Entry 7KN5 (X-ray diffraction, 1.87 A resolution); this record covers chains A and C of the 3 polymer chains in the assembly.

# Chain A
Name: Spike protein S1
From: Severe acute respiratory syndrome coronavirus 2
UniProtKB: P0DTC2 (SPIKE_SARS2); numbering as in UniProt (aligned over 319-541)
Amino-acid sequence (231 residues; row label = number of the first residue in the row):
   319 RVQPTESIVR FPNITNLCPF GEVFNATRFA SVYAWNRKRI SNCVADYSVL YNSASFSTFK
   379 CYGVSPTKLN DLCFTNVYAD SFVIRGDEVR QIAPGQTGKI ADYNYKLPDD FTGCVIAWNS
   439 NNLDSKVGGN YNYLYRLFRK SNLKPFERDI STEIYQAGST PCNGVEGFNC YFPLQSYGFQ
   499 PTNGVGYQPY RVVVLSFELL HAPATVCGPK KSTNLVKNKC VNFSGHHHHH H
Not modelled in the structure: 319-333, 529-549
Disulfide bonds: Cys-336/Cys-361, Cys-379/Cys-432, Cys-391/Cys-525, Cys-480/Cys-488
Glycans and other covalent adducts: N-acetylglucosamine (NAG) linked to Asn-343
Sequence notes: expression tag (542-549)
UniProt features mapped onto this chain:
  - region: Arg-403 to Asp-405 (Integrin-binding motif), Asn-448 to Phe-456 (Immunodominant HLA epitope recognized by the CD8+)
  - glycosylation: Thr-323 (O-linked (GalNAc) threonine), Ser-325 (O-linked (HexNAc...) serine), Asn-331 (N-linked (GlcNAc...) (complex) asparagine), Asn-343 (N-linked (GlcNAc...) (complex) asparagine)

# Chain C
Name: Vhh E
From: Vicugna pacos
Notes: antibody fragment or engineered binder
Amino-acid sequence (129 residues; row label = number of the first residue in the row; a row labelled like 82A-82C holds insertion residues (82A, then the next letters in order)):
     1 QVQLVETGGG FVQPGGSLRL SCAASGVTLD YYAIGWFRQA PGKEREGVSC IG
   52A S
    53 SDGRTYYSDS VKGRFTISRD NAKNTVYLQM
82A-82C NSL
    83 KPEDTAVYYC ALTVGTYY
100A-100L SGNYHYTCSDDM
   101 DYWGKGTQVT VSS
Disulfide bonds: Cys-22/Cys-92, Cys-50/Cys-100H

# How chain A and chain C interact
Residue-residue contacts (40):
  Tyr-351(A) / Tyr-100(C)
  Lys-444(A) / Asp-30(C)  salt bridge
  Gly-446(A) / Thr-28(C)
  Gly-446(A) / Leu-29(C)
  Gly-446(A) / Asp-30(C)  hydrogen bond (backbone-backbone)
  Tyr-449(A) / Leu-29(C)
  Tyr-449(A) / Asp-30(C)
  Tyr-449(A) / Tyr-31(C)  hydrogen bond (side chain-backbone)
  Tyr-449(A) / Val-96(C)  hydrophobic
  Tyr-449(A) / Gly-97(C)
  Tyr-449(A) / Tyr-99(C)  hydrophobic
  Asn-450(A) / Tyr-99(C)
  Leu-452(A) / Tyr-99(C)
  Leu-452(A) / Tyr-100(C)  hydrophobic
  Thr-470(A) / Tyr-100(C)
  Gly-485(A) / Tyr-58(C)
  Phe-486(A) / Gly-47(C)
  Phe-486(A) / Val-48(C)
  Phe-486(A) / Ser-49(C)
  Phe-486(A) / Tyr-58(C)
  Phe-486(A) / Tyr-59(C)
  Phe-486(A) / Ser-60(C)
  Phe-486(A) / Cys-100H(C)
  Tyr-489(A) / Thr-100G(C)
  Tyr-489(A) / Cys-100H(C)
  Tyr-489(A) / Ser-100I(C)
  Phe-490(A) / Tyr-100(C)  hydrophobic
  Phe-490(A) / His-100E(C)
  Leu-492(A) / Thr-98(C)
  Leu-492(A) / Tyr-100(C)  hydrophobic
  Gln-493(A) / Val-96(C)  hydrogen bond (side chain-backbone)
  Gln-493(A) / Gly-97(C)  hydrogen bond (side chain-backbone)
  Gln-493(A) / Thr-98(C)  hydrogen bond
  Ser-494(A) / Val-96(C)
  Ser-494(A) / Gly-97(C)
  Ser-494(A) / Thr-98(C)  hydrogen bond (backbone-side chain)
  Ser-494(A) / Tyr-99(C)  hydrogen bond (side chain-backbone)
  Gly-496(A) / Leu-29(C)
  Gln-498(A) / Thr-28(C)  hydrogen bond
  Gln-498(A) / Leu-29(C)
Also at the interface, not in a pair above, chain A (22 interface residues in all): Val-445, Gly-447, Phe-456, Ile-468, Glu-484, Tyr-495
Also at the interface, not in a pair above, chain C (23 interface residues in all): Phe-37, Cys-50, Tyr-100F, Asp-100J
From the paper, about this interface:
  - epitope / paratope residues, chain A: Gly-447(A), Tyr-449(A), Leu-452(A), Phe-490(A), Ser-494(A), Gly-496(A)
  - hot spots on chain A (mutagenesis) - S494P: abolished binding to VHH E

# Summary
Chain A and chain C form an interface of 22 and 23 residues respectively; the contacts include 8 hydrogen
bonds and 1 salt bridge. Polar pairs include Lys-444(A)/Asp-30(C), Tyr-449(A)/Tyr-31(C) and
Gln-493(A)/Val-96(C). Covalently linked N-acetylglucosamine: at Asn-343(A). The paper reports that S494P of
chain A abolishes binding to VHH E; epitope/paratope residues Gly-447(A), Tyr-449(A) and Leu-452(A) among
others.
Here chain A is Spike protein S1 (Severe acute respiratory syndrome coronavirus 2) and chain C is Vhh E
(Vicugna pacos). Entry 7KN5 (Crystal structure of SARS-CoV-2 receptor binding domain complexed with nanobodies
VHH E and U) was determined by X-ray diffraction (same publication as 7B14, 7B17, 7B18 and 7KSG).
